Entry 4NXU (X-ray diffraction, 2.30 A resolution); this record covers chain A.

# Chain A
Name: Mitochondrial dynamic protein MID51
Source organism: Homo sapiens
UniProtKB: Q9NQG6 (MID51_HUMAN); residues 119-463 here = UniProt positions 119-463
Sequence (347 residues; numbered 117 to 463; the number before each row is that of its first residue):
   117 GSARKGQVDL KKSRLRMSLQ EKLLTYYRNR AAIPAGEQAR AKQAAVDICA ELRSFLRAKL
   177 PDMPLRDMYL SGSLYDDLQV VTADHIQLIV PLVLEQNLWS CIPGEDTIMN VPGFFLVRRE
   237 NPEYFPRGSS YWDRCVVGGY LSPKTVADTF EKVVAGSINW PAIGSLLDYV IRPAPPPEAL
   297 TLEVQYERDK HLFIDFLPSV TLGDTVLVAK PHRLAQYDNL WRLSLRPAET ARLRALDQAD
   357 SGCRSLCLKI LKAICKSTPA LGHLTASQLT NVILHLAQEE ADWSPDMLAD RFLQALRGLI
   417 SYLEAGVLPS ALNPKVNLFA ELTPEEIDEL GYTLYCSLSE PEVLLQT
Unresolved in the structure: 117-131, 291-294, 463
Sequence notes: expression tag (117-118)
Residues lining bound ligands: ADP (adenosine-5'-diphosphate): Ser187, Gly188, Ser189, Leu194, Gln195, His201, Gln203, Ile205, Leu313, Val324, Lys326, Ser340, Leu341, Arg342, Pro343, Lys368, Ala382
From the paper describing this entry:
  - binding site for ADP: Ser187, Ser189, His201, Ser340, Arg342, Lys368
  - mutagenesis - H201D/R342E/K368E/K372E: abolished binding to ADP
  - mutagenesis - H201D/R342E/K368E/K372E: unchanged binding to Drp1
  - mutagenesis - R235A: abolished binding to Drp1

# Overview
Bound to chain A: ADP. The paper reports a binding site for ADP at Ser187, Ser189 and His201 among others;
H201D/R342E/K368E/K372E abolish binding to ADP.
Chain A is Mitochondrial dynamic protein MID51 (Homo sapiens); the structure, Crystal structure of the
cytosolic domain of human MiD51, was determined by X-ray diffraction together with 4NXT, 4NXV, 4NXW and 4NXX
from the same study.
